8HH5 - chains E and G of the 7 polymer chains in the assembly; structure by electron microscopy, 2.90 A resolution.

[Chain E]
Name: ATP synthase subunit beta
Organism: Bacillus sp. PS3
Notes: EC 7.1.2.2
UniProt: A0A0M4U1P9 (A0A0M4U1P9_BACP3); residue numbers follow UniProt; this construct covers 1-473
Chain sequence (484 residues; row label = number of the first residue in the row; numbers below 1 keep their minus sign (Met-10 is residue -10)):
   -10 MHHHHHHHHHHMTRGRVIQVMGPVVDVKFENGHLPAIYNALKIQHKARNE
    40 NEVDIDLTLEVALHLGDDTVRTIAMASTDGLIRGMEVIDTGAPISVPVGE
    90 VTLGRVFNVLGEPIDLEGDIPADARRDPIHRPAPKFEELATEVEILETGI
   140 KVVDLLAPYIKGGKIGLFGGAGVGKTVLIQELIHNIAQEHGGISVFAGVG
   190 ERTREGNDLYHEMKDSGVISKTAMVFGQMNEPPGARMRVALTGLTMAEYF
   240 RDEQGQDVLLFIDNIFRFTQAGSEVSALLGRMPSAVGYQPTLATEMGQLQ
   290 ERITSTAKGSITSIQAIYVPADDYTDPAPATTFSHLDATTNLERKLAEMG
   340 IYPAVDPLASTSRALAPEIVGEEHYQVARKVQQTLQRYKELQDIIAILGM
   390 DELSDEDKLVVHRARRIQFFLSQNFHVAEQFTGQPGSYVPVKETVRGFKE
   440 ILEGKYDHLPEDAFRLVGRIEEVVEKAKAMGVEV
Unresolved in the structure: -10 to 0, 471-473
Construct notes: initiating methionine (-10); expression tag (-9 to 0)
Ion coordination: Mg2+: Thr165 (together with ATP)
Residues lining bound ligands:
  - ATP (adenosine-5'-triphosphate), molecule 1: Gly159, Ala160, Gly161, Val162, Gly163, Lys164, Thr165, Val166, Glu194, Tyr341, Phe414, Ala417, Phe420, Thr421
  - ATP, molecule 2: Arg352, Ala355, Glu357

[Chain G]
Name: ATP synthase gamma chain
Organism: Bacillus sp. PS3
UniProt: A0A0M4TPJ7 (A0A0M4TPJ7_BACP3); residues 2-285 here = UniProt positions 2-285
Chain sequence (284 residues; row label = number of the first residue in the row):
     2 ASLRDIKTRINATKKTSQITKAMEMVSTSKLNRAEQNAKSFVPYMEKIQE
    52 VVANVALGAGGASHPMLVSRPVKKTGYLVITSDRGLAGAYNSNVLRLVYQ
   102 TIQKRHASPDEYAIIVIGRVGLSFFRKRNMPVILDITRLPDQPSFADIKE
   152 IARKTVGLFADGTFDELYMYYNHYVSAIQQEVTERKLLPLTDLAENKQRT
   202 VYEFEPSQEEILDVLLPQYAESLIYGALLDAKASEHAARMTAMKNATDNA
   252 NELIRTLTLSYNRARQAAITQEITEIVAGANALQ
Unresolved in the structure: 285

[Interface between chain E and chain G]
Pairs across the interface (6):
  Met271(E) with Val278(G), hydrophobic; Asn282(G), hydrogen bond
  Pro272(E) with Val278(G)
  Ala274(E) with Thr271(G), hydrogen bond (backbone-side chain)
  Val275(E) with Thr271(G)
  Ile386(E) with Ile179(G)
Also at the interface, not in a pair above, chain G (6 interface residues in all): Gln267, Thr275

[Summary]
5 residues of chain E and 6 residues of chain G are in contact; the contacts include 2 hydrogen bonds. Among
the polar pairs are Met271(E)-Asn282(G) and Ala274(E)-Thr271(G). Bound to chain E: ATP.
Chain E is ATP synthase subunit beta and chain G is ATP synthase gamma chain, both from Bacillus sp. PS3; the
structure, F1 domain of FoF1-ATPase from Bacillus PS3,120 degrees,highATP, was determined by electron
microscopy together with 8HH1, 8HH2, 8HH3, 8HH4, 8HH6, 8HH7 and 5 further entries from the same study.
